6ENX - chain A; structure by X-ray diffraction, 1.95 A resolution.

== Chain A ==
Name: NAD-dependent protein deacylase sirtuin-5, mitochondrial
Organism: Danio rerio
Notes: EC 3.5.1.-
Reference sequence: Q6DHI5 (SIR5_DANRE); residues 28-298 here = UniProt positions 28-298
Sequence (271 residues; each row starts with the number of its first residue):
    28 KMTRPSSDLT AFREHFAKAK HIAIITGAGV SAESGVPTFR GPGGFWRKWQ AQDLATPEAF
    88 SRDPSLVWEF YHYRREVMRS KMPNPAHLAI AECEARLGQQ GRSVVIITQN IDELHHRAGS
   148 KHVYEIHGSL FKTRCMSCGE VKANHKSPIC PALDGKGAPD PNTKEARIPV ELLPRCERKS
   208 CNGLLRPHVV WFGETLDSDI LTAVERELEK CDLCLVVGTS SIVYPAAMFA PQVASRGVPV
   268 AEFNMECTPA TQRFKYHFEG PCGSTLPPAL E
Not modelled in the structure: 28-31
Ion coordination: Zn2+: C162, C165, C203, C208
Residues lining bound ligands: BJW (4-[(2R,3AR,5R,6R,6AR)-5-[[[[(2R,3S,4R,5R)-5-(6-aminopurin-9-yl)-3,4-bis(oxidanyl)oxolan-2-yl]methoxy-oxidanyl-phosphoryl]oxy-oxidanyl-phosphoryl]oxymethyl]-2-[[(5S)-6-[[(2S)-3-(1H-indol-3-yl)-1-oxidanylidene-1-(propan-2-ylamino)propan-2-yl]amino]-6-oxidanylidene-5-(phenylmethoxycarbonylamino)hexyl]amino]-6-oxidanyl-3A,5,6,6A-tetrahydrofuro[2,3-d][1,3]oxathiol-2-yl]butanoic acid): G54, A55, G56, A59, T65, F66, R67, G68, W73, Y98, R101, Q136, N137, I138, H154, V216, V217, W218, F219, G220, E221, T222, L223, G245, T246, S247, I249, V250, Y251, P252, F270, N271, M272, E273, G287, P288, C289
UniProt features mapped onto this chain:
  - active site: H154 (Proton acceptor)
  - binding site (NAD(+)): Q136 to D139, G245 to S247, N271 to E273, C289
  - binding site (substrate): Y98, R101
  - binding site (Zn(2+)): C162, C165, C203, C208
Reported in the primary citation:
  - binding site for BJW: Y98, R101

== Summary ==
Chain A binds compound BJW. C162, C165, C203 and C208 coordinate Zn2+. UniProt lists active-site residue H154,
11 NAD+-binding residues, substrate-binding residues Y98 and R101 and 4 Zn2+-binding residues. From the paper:
a binding site for BJW at Y98 and R101.
Chain A is NAD-dependent protein deacylase sirtuin-5, mitochondrial (Danio rerio); the structure, Zebrafish
Sirt5 in complex with stalled bicyclic intermediate of inhibitory compound 10, was determined by X-ray
diffraction, deposited together with 6EO0 and 6EQS.
